PDB entry 2G08 | X-ray diffraction, 2.35 A resolution | chain A

Chain A:
Molecule: Cytosolic 5'-nucleotidase III
Source organism: Mus musculus
Notes: EC 3.1.1.5
Reference sequence: Q9D020 (5NT3_MOUSE); residue numbers follow UniProt; this construct covers 2-297
Chain sequence (297 residues; row label = number of the first residue in the row):
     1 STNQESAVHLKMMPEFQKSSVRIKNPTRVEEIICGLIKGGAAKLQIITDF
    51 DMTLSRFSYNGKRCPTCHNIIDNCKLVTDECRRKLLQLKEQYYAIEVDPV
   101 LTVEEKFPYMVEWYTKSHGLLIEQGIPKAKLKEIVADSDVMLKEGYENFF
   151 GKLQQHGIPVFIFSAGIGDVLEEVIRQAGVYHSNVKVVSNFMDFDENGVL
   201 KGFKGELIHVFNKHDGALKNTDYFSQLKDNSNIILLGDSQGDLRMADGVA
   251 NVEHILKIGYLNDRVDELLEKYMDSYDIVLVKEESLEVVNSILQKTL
Not modelled in the structure: 1-6
Construct notes: cloning artifact (1); modified residue (12-13, 52, 110, 141, 192, 245, 273)
Modified residues: Mse12, Mse13, Mse52, Mse110, Mse141, Mse192, Mse245, Mse273 (selenomethionine; parent Met)

In short:
Chain A is Cytosolic 5'-nucleotidase III (Mus musculus); the structure, X-ray structure of mouse pyrimidine
5'-nucleotidase type 1, product-transition complex analog with Aluminum fluoride, was determined by X-ray
diffraction, deposited together with 2G06, 2G07, 2G09 and 2BDU.
